PDB entry 8DNX | electron microscopy, 2.98 A resolution | chains C and A of the 4 polymer chains in the assembly

== Chain C ==
Molecule: Protein transport protein Sec61 subunit beta
Source organism: Homo sapiens
UniProtKB: P60468 (SC61B_HUMAN); numbering as in UniProt (aligned over 1-96)
Sequence (96 residues; row label = number of the first residue in the row):
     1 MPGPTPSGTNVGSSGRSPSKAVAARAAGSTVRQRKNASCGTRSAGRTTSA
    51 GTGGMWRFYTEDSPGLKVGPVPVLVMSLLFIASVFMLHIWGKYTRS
Unresolved in the structure: 1-64
UniProt features mapped onto this chain:
  - modified residue: Pro-2 (N-acetylproline), Ser-7 (Phosphoserine), Thr-9 (Phosphothreonine), Ser-13 (Phosphoserine), Ser-14 (Phosphoserine), Ser-17 (Phosphoserine)
  - lipidation: Cys-39 (S-palmitoyl cysteine)
  - mutagenesis: Cys-39 (C39S: Abolishes S-acylation)

== Chain A ==
Molecule: Protein transport protein Sec61 subunit alpha isoform 1
Source organism: Homo sapiens
UniProtKB: P61619 (S61A1_HUMAN); residue numbers follow UniProt; this construct covers 1-476
Sequence (476 residues; row label = number of the first residue in the row):
     1 MAIKFLEVIKPFCVILPEIQKPERKIQFKEKVLWTAITLFIFLVCCQIPL
    51 FGIMSSDSADPFYWMRVILASNRGTLMELGISPIVTSGLIMQLLAGAKII
   101 EVGDTPKDRALFNGAQKLFGMIITIGQSIVYVMTGMYGDPSEMGAGICLL
   151 ITIQLFVAGLIVLLLDELLQKGYGLGSGISLFIATNICETIVWKAFSPTT
   201 VNTGRGMEFEGAIIALFHLLATRTDKVRALREAFYRQNLPNLMNLIATIF
   251 VFAVVIYFQGFRYELPIRSTKVRGQIGIYPIKLFYTSNIPIILQSALVSN
   301 LYVISQMLSARFSGNLLVSLLGTWSDTSSGGPARAYPVGGLCYYLSPPES
   351 FGSVLEDPVHAVVYIVFMLGSCAFFSKTWIEVSGSSPRDIAKQFKDQGMV
   401 INGKRETSIYRELKKIIPTAAAFGGLCIGALSVLADFLGAIGSGTGILLA
   451 VTIIYQYFEIFVKEQSEVGSMGALLF
Unresolved in the structure: 1-4, 102-106, 326-334, 469-476
Sequence notes: conflict Tyr-263 (Val in P61619), Pro-387 (Ala in P61619), Arg-388 (Lys in P61619), Ile-390 (Val in P61619), Asp-396 (Glu in P61619), Gly-398 (Gln in P61619), Lys-414 (Asn in P61619), Lys-415 (Arg in P61619), Ile-416 (Tyr in P61619); engineered mutation Glu-264 (Asp in P61619), Arg-268 (Lys in P61619), Thr-270 (Ala in P61619), Lys-271 (Arg in P61619), Val-272 (Tyr in P61619), Ile-276 (Tyr in P61619), Gly-277 (Asn in P61619), Ile-278 (Thr in P61619), Phe-394 (Leu in P61619), Ile-401 (Met in P61619), Asn-402 (Arg in P61619), Lys-404 (His in P61619), Ile-409 (Met in P61619), Tyr-410 (Val in P61619), Arg-411 (His in P61619)
UniProt features mapped onto this chain:
  - natural variant: Val-67 (V67G: In ADTKD5), Val-85 (V85D: In CVID15), Gln-92 (Q92R: In SCN11), Thr-185 (T185A: In ADTKD5), Glu-381 to Phe-476 (deletion: In CVID15)
  - mutagenesis: Tyr-344 (Y344H: Reduces cotranslational translocation of APLN precursor/preproapelin)
Reported in the primary citation:
  - binding site for Cotransin analogue peptide inhibitor: Gln-127, Asn-300
  - mutagenesis - Q127A, Q127L, N300A, N300L: decreased binding to Cotransin analogue peptide inhibitor
  - mutagenesis - Q127L, N300L: decreased binding to cotransin CP2
  - mutagenesis - Q127L, N300L: decreased binding to decatransin
  - mutagenesis - Q127L, N300L: decreased binding to ipomoeassin F

== How chain C and chain A interact ==
Contacting residue pairs - 36 pairs, chain C then chain A:
  Gly-65(C) / Val-14(A)
  Leu-66(C) / Pro-17(A)
  Leu-66(C) / Glu-18(A)  hydrogen bond (backbone-backbone)
  Lys-67(C) / Glu-18(A)
  Lys-67(C) / Ile-19(A)
  Lys-67(C) / Gln-20(A)
  Val-68(C) / Glu-18(A)  hydrogen bond (backbone-backbone)
  Val-68(C) / Ile-19(A)
  Val-68(C) / Gln-20(A)  hydrogen bond (backbone-backbone)
  Pro-70(C) / Trp-34(A)  hydrophobic
  Pro-70(C) / Leu-168(A)  hydrophobic
  Pro-70(C) / Tyr-173(A)  hydrophobic
  Val-71(C) / Trp-34(A)
  Val-73(C) / Ile-19(A)  hydrophobic
  Val-73(C) / Leu-165(A)  hydrophobic
  Leu-74(C) / Ile-41(A)  hydrophobic
  Ser-77(C) / Ile-41(A)
  Ser-77(C) / Ile-161(A)
  Phe-80(C) / Leu-76(A)  hydrophobic
  Phe-80(C) / Gln-154(A)
  Phe-80(C) / Val-157(A)  hydrophobic
  Phe-80(C) / Ala-158(A)  hydrophobic
  Phe-80(C) / Ile-161(A)  hydrophobic
  Ile-81(C) / Val-44(A)  hydrophobic
  Ile-81(C) / Cys-45(A)  hydrophobic
  Ile-81(C) / Ile-48(A)  hydrophobic
  Val-84(C) / Ile-48(A)  hydrophobic
  Val-84(C) / Pro-49(A)
  Val-84(C) / Leu-76(A)  hydrophobic
  Val-84(C) / Gln-154(A)
  Phe-85(C) / Ile-48(A)  hydrophobic
  Leu-87(C) / Phe-51(A)
  His-88(C) / Pro-49(A)  hydrogen bond (side chain-backbone)
  His-88(C) / Leu-50(A)
  His-88(C) / Phe-51(A)
  Arg-95(C) / Phe-51(A)
Other interface residues (no listed pair), chain C (20 interface residues in all): Met-76, Leu-78, Trp-90, Gly-91
Other interface residues (no listed pair), chain A (26 interface residues in all): Leu-16, Ile-37, Ile-147, Leu-150, Leu-164

== Overview ==
Chain C and chain A form an interface of 20 and 26 residues respectively; the contacts include 4 hydrogen
bonds. Among the polar pairs are His-88(C)/Pro-49(A), Leu-66(C)/Glu-18(A) and Val-68(C)/Glu-18(A). From the
paper: a binding site for Cotransin analogue peptide inhibitor at Gln-127(A) and Asn-300(A); Q127A, Q127L and
N300A of chain A, among others, reduce binding to Cotransin analogue peptide inhibitor.
Chain C is Protein transport protein Sec61 subunit beta and chain A is Protein transport protein Sec61 subunit
alpha isoform 1, both from Homo sapiens; the structure, Cryo-EM structure of the human Sec61 complex inhibited
by cotransin, was determined by electron microscopy together with 8DNV, 8DNW, 8DNY, 8DNZ, 8DO0, 8DO1, 8DO2 and
8DO3 from the same study.
